6WC6 - chains A and C of the 3 polymer chains in the assembly; structure by X-ray diffraction, 3.10 A resolution.

[Chain A]
Molecule: Lysine-specific histone demethylase 1A
Source organism: Homo sapiens
Notes: EC 1.-.-.-
UniProt: O60341 (KDM1A_HUMAN); numbering as in UniProt (aligned over 171-836)
Amino-acid sequence (666 residues; each row starts with the number of its first residue):
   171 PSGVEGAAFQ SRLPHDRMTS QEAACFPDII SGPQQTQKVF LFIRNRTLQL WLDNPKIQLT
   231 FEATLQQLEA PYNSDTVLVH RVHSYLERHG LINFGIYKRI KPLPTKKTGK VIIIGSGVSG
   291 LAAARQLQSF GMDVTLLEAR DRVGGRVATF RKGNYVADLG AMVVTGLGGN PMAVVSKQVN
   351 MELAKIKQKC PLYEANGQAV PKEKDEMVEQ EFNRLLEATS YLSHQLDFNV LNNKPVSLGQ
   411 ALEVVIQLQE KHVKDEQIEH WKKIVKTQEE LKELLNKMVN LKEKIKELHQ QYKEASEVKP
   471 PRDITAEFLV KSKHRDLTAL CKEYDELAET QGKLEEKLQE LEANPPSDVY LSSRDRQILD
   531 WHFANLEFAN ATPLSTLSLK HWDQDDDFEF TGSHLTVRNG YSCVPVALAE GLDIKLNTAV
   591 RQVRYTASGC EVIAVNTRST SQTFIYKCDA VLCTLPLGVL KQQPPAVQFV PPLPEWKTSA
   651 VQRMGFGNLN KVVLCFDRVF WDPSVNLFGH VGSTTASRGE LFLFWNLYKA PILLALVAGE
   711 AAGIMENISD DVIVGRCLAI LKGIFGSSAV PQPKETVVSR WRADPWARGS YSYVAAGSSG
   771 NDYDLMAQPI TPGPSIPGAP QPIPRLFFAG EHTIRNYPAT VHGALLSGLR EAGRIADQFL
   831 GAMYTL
Residues lining bound ligands: FAD (flavin-adenine dinucleotide): Ile-284, Gly-285, Ser-286, Gly-287, Val-288, Ser-289, Gly-290, Leu-307, Glu-308, Ala-309, Arg-310, Gly-314, Gly-315, Arg-316, Val-317, Leu-329, Gly-330, Ala-331, Met-332, Val-333, Thr-588, Ala-589, Val-590, Thr-624, Leu-625, Pro-626, Val-629, Val-637, Leu-659, Lys-661, Trp-751, Trp-756, Gly-759, Ser-760, Tyr-761, Gly-800, Glu-801, Ala-809, Thr-810, Val-811, Ala-814

[Chain C]
Molecule: LSD1-NT peptide
Source organism: Homo sapiens
UniProt: O60341 (KDM1A_HUMAN); residues 4-18 here correspond to UniProt positions 137-151 (UniProt number = residue number + 133)
Amino-acid sequence (15 residues; row label = number of the first residue in the row):
     4 SEEERNAKAE KEKKL

[Chain A / chain C interface]
Pairs across the interface - 17 pairs, chain A then chain C:
  Arg-591(A) / Glu-5(C)  salt bridge
  Thr-607(A) / Ser-4(C)  hydrogen bond (backbone-backbone)
  Thr-607(A) / Glu-5(C)  hydrogen bond (backbone-backbone)
  Thr-607(A) / Glu-6(C)  hydrogen bond (backbone-backbone)
  Arg-608(A) / Ser-4(C)  hydrogen bond (backbone-backbone)
  Arg-608(A) / Glu-6(C)
  Arg-608(A) / Glu-7(C)
  Ser-609(A) / Ser-4(C)
  Thr-610(A) / Ser-4(C)
  Thr-610(A) / Glu-5(C)
  Glu-716(A) / Lys-16(C)
  Ser-719(A) / Lys-17(C)
  Ser-719(A) / Leu-18(C)
  Asp-720(A) / Lys-17(C)  hydrogen bond (backbone-backbone)
  Arg-750(A) / Lys-16(C)  hydrogen bond (side chain-backbone)
  Ala-753(A) / Lys-16(C)
  Trp-756(A) / Asn-9(C)
Also at the interface, not in a pair above, chain A (15 interface residues in all): Ala-589, Val-605, Ile-718, Pro-755

[In short]
15 residues of chain A face 8 of chain C across their interface; the contacts include 6 hydrogen bonds and 1
salt bridge. Polar pairs include Arg-591(A)/Glu-5(C), Arg-750(A)/Lys-16(C) and Thr-607(A)/Ser-4(C). Ligands of
chain A: flavin-adenine dinucleotide.
Here chain A is Lysine-specific histone demethylase 1A and chain C is LSD1-NT peptide, both from Homo sapiens.
Entry 6WC6 (Crystal structure of a truncated LSD1:CoREST in the presence of an LSD1-NT peptide) was determined
by X-ray diffraction.
